PDB entry 6MGK | X-ray diffraction, 2.10 A resolution | chain A

[Chain A]
Protein: Xyloglucanase
Source organism: Paenibacillus odorifer
UniProt: A0A1R0YRH0 (A0A1R0YRH0_9BACL); residues 1-745 here correspond to UniProt positions 35-779 (UniProt number = residue number + 34)
Sequence (747 residues; row label = number of the first residue in the row; numbers below 1 keep their minus sign (Gly-1 is residue -1)):
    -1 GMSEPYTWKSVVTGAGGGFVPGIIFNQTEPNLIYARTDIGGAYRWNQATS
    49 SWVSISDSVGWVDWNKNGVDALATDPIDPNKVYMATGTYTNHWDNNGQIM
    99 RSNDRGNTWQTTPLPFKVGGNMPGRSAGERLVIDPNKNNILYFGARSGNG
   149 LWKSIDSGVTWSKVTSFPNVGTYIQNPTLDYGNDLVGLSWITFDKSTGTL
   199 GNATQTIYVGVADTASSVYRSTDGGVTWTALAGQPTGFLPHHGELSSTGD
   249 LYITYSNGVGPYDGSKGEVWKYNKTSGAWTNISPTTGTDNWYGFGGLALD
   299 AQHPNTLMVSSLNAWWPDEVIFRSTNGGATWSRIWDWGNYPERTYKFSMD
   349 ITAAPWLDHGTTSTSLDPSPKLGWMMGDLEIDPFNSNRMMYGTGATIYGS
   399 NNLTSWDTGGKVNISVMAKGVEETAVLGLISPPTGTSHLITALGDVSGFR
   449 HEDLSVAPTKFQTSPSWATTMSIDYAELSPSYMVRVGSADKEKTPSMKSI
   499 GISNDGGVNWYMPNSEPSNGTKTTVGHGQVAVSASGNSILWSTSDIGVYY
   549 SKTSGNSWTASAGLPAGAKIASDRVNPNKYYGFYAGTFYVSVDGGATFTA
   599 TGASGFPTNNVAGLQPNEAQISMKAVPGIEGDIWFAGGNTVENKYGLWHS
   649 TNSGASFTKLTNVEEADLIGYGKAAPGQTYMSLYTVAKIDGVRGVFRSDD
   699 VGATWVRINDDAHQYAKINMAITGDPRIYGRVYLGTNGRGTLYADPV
Construct notes: expression tag (-1 to 0); variant Gly600 (Ala634 in A0A1R0YRH0), Ser680 (Ala714 in A0A1R0YRH0)
Modified residues: Mse0 (selenomethionine); Mse82, Mse98, Mse120, Mse306, Mse347, Mse373, Mse374, Mse387, Mse388, Mse415, Mse469, Mse481, Mse495, Mse510, Mse621, Mse679, Mse718 (selenomethionine; parent Met)

[In short]
Chain A is Xyloglucanase (Paenibacillus odorifer); the structure, Crystal structure of the catalytic domain
from GH74 enzyme PoGH74 from Paenibacillus odorifer, in complex with ..., was determined by X-ray diffraction,
deposited together with 6MGJ and 6MGL.
